PDB entry 7VO0 | electron microscopy, 3.40 A resolution | chains A and M of the 8 polymer chains in the assembly

# Chain A
Molecule: Dna_nt
Sequence (84 nucleotides; row label = number of the first residue in the row):
     1 CAAGGCACAT GACAACGGTG TTCAGTGCCG CGTTGCCCGA TACCCCCTAC CCGTAGTTGA
    61 CTGGCATCCG GGCGCCGGGT CGCC
Not modelled in the structure: 44-84

# Chain M
Molecule: Putative metal uptake regulation protein
Organism: Streptomyces coelicolor (strain ATCC BAA-471 / A3(2) / M145)
UniProtKB: Q9L2H5 (Q9L2H5_STRCO); residue numbers follow UniProt; this construct covers 1-139
Sequence (159 residues; numbered -19 to 139; the number before each row is that of its first residue; numbers below 1 keep their minus sign (Met-19 is residue -19)):
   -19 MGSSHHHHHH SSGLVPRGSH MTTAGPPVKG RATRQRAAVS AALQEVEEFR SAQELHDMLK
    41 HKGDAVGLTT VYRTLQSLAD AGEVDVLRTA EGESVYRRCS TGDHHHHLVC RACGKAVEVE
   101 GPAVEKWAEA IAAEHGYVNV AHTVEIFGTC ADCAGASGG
Not modelled in the structure: -19 to 5, 137-139
Construct notes: initiating methionine (-19); expression tag (-18 to 0)
Metal / ion sites: Zn2+ site 1: Asp65, Cys79, His85, His87; Zn2+ site 2: His84, His86, Glu105, His122; Zn2+ site 3: Cys90, Cys93, Cys130, Cys133
What the authors report for this chain:
  - mutagenesis - R11A, D37A/H41A, R53A: decreased binding to Dna_nt (chain A)
  - binding site for Dna_nt (chain A): Arg11, Gln33, Leu48, Thr49, Thr50, Tyr52, Arg53
  - binding site for Dna_t: Arg53

# How chain A and chain M interact
Residue-residue contacts - 11 pairs, chain A then chain M:
  DG18(A) - Tyr52(M)  sugar contact
  DG18(A) - Glu73(M)  sugar contact
  DT19(A) - Ser31(M)  phosphate contact
  DT19(A) - Tyr52(M)  hydrogen bond to the phosphate
  DT19(A) - Ser74(M)  hydrogen bond to the phosphate
  DG20(A) - Thr49(M)  base contact
  DG20(A) - Gln56(M)  hydrogen bond to the phosphate
  DT21(A) - Thr49(M)  base contact
  DT21(A) - Arg53(M)  base contact
  DT22(A) - Arg53(M)  hydrogen bond to the base
  DG27(A) - Arg11(M)  base contact
Interface residues without a listed pair, chain A (7 interface residues in all): DC28
Interface residues without a listed pair, chain M (10 interface residues in all): Gln33, Leu48

# Summary
7 residues of chain A face 10 of chain M across their interface; the contacts include 4 hydrogen bonds. Polar
pairs include DT22(A)-Arg53(M), DT19(A)-Tyr52(M) and DT19(A)-Ser74(M). The paper reports a binding site for
Dna_nt (chain A) at Arg11(M), Gln33(M) and Leu48(M) among others; R11A, D37A/H41A and R53A of chain M reduce
binding to Dna_nt (chain A).
Here chain A is Dna_nt and chain M is Putative metal uptake regulation protein (Streptomyces coelicolor
(strain ATCC BAA-471 / A3(2) / M145)). Entry 7VO0 (Streptomyces coelicolor zinc uptake regulator complexed
with zinc and DNA (trimer of dimers)) was determined by electron microscopy together with 7VO9, 7VPD, 7VPZ,
7X74, 7X75 and 7X76 from the same study.
